PDB entry 8RRP | X-ray diffraction, 2.00 A resolution | chains D and F of the 6 polymer chains in the assembly

# Chain D (and F)
Name: Insulin B chain
Source organism: Homo sapiens
Notes: chain F of this document is another copy of the same molecule, construct and numbering; everything in this record applies to it too
UniProt: P01308 (INS_HUMAN); residues 1-29 here correspond to UniProt positions 25-53 (UniProt number = residue number + 24)
Sequence (29 residues; numbered 1 to 29; the number before each row is that of its first residue):
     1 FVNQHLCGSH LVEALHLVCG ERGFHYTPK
Construct notes: engineered mutation His16 (Tyr40 in P01308), His25 (Phe49 in P01308)
What the authors report for this chain:
  - conformationally variable residues (helix shift): Cys7

# Interface between chain D and chain F
Pairs across the interface (24; chain D residue first):
  Val2(D) with Gln4(F); His5(F)
  Asn3(D) with His5(F), hydrogen bond (backbone-side chain)
  Gln4(D) with Gln4(F), hydrogen bond (side chain-backbone); His5(F); Leu6(F); Cys7(F), hydrogen bond (side chain-backbone); Gly8(F), hydrogen bond (side chain-backbone)
  His5(D) with His5(F), hydrogen bond (backbone-backbone)
  Leu6(D) with Gly8(F); Ser9(F)
  His10(D) with Ser9(F), hydrogen bond; Val12(F); Glu13(F), salt bridge
  Glu13(D) with Val12(F); Phe24(F)
  His16(D) with Phe24(F); His25(F); Tyr26(F)
  Leu17(D) with Leu15(F), hydrophobic; His25(F); Tyr26(F), hydrophobic
  Gly20(D) with Tyr26(F)
  Glu21(D) with Tyr26(F), hydrogen bond
Also at the interface, not in a pair above, chain D (13 interface residues in all): Phe1, Ala14

# Summary
13 residues of chain D and 12 residues of chain F are in contact, with 7 hydrogen bonds and 1 salt bridge.
Polar pairs include His10(D)-Glu13(F), Asn3(D)-His5(F) and Gln4(D)-Gln4(F). The paper reports conformational
variability at Cys7(D).
Chain D and chain F are both Insulin B chain (Homo sapiens); the structure, Insulin Icodec - A14E B16H B25H
B29Ne-C20 diacid-LgGlu-2xAdo desB30 human insulin, was determined by X-ray diffraction.
